PDB entry 5KT4 | X-ray diffraction, 2.78 A resolution | chains P and A of the 3 polymer chains in the assembly

[Chain P]
Molecule: 7-nt DNA strand
Sequence (7 nucleotides; numbered 867 to 873; the number before each row is that of its first residue):
   867 AGGACCC

[Chain A]
Name: DNA polymerase iota
Organism: Homo sapiens
Notes: EC 2.7.7.7
UniProt: Q9UNA4 (POLI_HUMAN); residue numbers follow UniProt; this construct covers 1-445
Chain sequence (445 residues; each row starts with the number of its first residue):
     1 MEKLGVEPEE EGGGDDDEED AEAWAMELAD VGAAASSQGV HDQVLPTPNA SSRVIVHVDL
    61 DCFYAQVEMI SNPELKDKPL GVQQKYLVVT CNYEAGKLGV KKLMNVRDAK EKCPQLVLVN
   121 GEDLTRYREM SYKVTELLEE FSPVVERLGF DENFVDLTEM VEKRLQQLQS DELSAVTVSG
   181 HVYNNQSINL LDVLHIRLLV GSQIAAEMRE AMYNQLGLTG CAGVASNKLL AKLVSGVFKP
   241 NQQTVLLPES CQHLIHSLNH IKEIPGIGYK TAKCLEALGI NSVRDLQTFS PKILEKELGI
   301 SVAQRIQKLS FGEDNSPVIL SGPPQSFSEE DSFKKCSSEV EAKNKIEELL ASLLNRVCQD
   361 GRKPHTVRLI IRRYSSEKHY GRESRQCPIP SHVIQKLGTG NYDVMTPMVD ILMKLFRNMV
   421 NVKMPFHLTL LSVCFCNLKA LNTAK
Unresolved in the structure: 1-50, 375-380, 399-401, 424-425, 440-445
Differences from the reference sequence: engineered mutation Gly96 (Arg in Q9UNA4)
Metal / ion sites: Mg2+: Asp59, Leu60, Asp151 (together with 0KX)
Small-molecule neighbours: 0KX (2'-deoxy-5'-O-[(R)-hydroxy{[(R)-hydroxy(phosphonooxy)phosphoryl]amino}phosphoryl]cytidine): Asp59, Leu60, Asp61, Cys62, Phe63, Tyr64, Gln84, Val89, Thr90, Lys102, Leu103, Asp151, Glu152, Lys239
Curated features (UniProtKB/Swiss-Prot):
  - active site: Glu152 (Proton acceptor)
  - binding site (Mg(2+)): Asp59, Leu60, Asp151
  - binding site (Mn(2+)): Asp59, Leu60, Asp151
  - binding site (a 2'-deoxyribonucleoside 5'-triphosphate): Tyr64
  - natural variant: Gly96 (R96G: Large decrease in catalytic activity efficiency which is partially rescued by the presence of Mn(2+) instead Mg(2+); this construct carries the variant)
  - mutagenesis: Met1 to Ala25 (Small decrease in catalytic activity efficiency which is partially rescued by the presence of Mn(2+) instead Mg(2+))
What the authors report for this chain:
  - conformationally variable residues (order/disorder transition): Tyr93

[How chain P and chain A interact]
Pairs across the interface (20; chain P residue first):
  DA867(P) - Ser384(A)  phosphate contact
  DA867(P) - Arg385(A)  salt bridge to the phosphate
  DA867(P) - Gln386(A)  hydrogen bond to the phosphate
  DG868(P) - Glu383(A)  phosphate contact
  DG868(P) - Ser384(A)  hydrogen bond to the phosphate
  DA870(P) - Thr271(A)  phosphate contact
  DC871(P) - Gly266(A)  phosphate contact
  DC871(P) - Ile267(A)  phosphate contact
  DC871(P) - Gly268(A)  hydrogen bond to the phosphate
  DC871(P) - Tyr269(A)  phosphate contact
  DC871(P) - Lys270(A)  hydrogen bond to the phosphate
  DC871(P) - Thr271(A)  hydrogen bond to the phosphate
  DC872(P) - Ile264(A)  phosphate contact
  DC872(P) - Pro265(A)  phosphate contact
  DC872(P) - Gly266(A)  hydrogen bond to the phosphate
  DC872(P) - Ile267(A)  hydrogen bond to the phosphate
  DC872(P) - Gly268(A)  phosphate contact
  DC873(P) - Asp151(A)  phosphate contact
  DC873(P) - Glu152(A)  phosphate contact
  DC873(P) - Lys232(A)  salt bridge to the phosphate
Other interface residues (no listed pair), chain A (20 interface residues in all): Asp59, Leu148, Gly149, Arg368, Arg382

[In short]
Chain P and chain A form an interface of 6 and 20 residues respectively; the contacts include 7 hydrogen bonds
and 2 salt bridges. Polar pairs include DA867(P)-Gln386(A), DG868(P)-Ser384(A) and DC871(P)-Gly268(A). Bound
to chain A: compound 0KX. The paper reports conformational variability at Tyr93(A).
Here chain P is a 7-nt DNA strand and chain A is DNA polymerase iota (Homo sapiens). Entry 5KT4 (Teranry
complex of human DNA polymerase iota R96G inserting dCMPNPP opposite template G in the presence ...) was
determined by X-ray diffraction together with 5KT2, 5KT3, 5KT5, 5KT6 and 5KT7 from the same study.
